PDB entry 3W57 | X-ray diffraction, 1.66 A resolution | chain A

[Chain A]
Protein: C2 domain protein
Source organism: Scophthalmus maximus
UniProtKB: E2FYL5 (E2FYL5_PSEMX); residues 21-129 here = UniProt positions 21-129
Chain sequence (131 residues; each row starts with the number of its first residue; numbers below 1 keep their minus sign (Met-1 is residue -1)):
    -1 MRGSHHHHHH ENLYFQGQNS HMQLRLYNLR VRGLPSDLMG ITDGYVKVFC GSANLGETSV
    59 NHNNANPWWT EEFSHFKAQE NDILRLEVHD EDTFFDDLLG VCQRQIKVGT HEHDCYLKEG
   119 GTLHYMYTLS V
Disordered / not traced: -1 to 18
Differences from the reference sequence: expression tag (-1 to 20)
Disulfides: Cys100-Cys113
Metal / ion sites: Ca2+ site 1: Asp35, Asp41, Asp88, Glu89, Asp90; Ca2+ site 2: Asp35, Asp88, Asp90, Asp95; Ca2+ site 3: Ile39, Asp41, Asn61

[In short]
Asp35, Asp41, Asp88, Glu89 and Asp90 coordinate Ca2+ site 1. Asp35, Asp88, Asp90 and Asp95 coordinate Ca2+
site 2.
Chain A is C2 domain protein (Scophthalmus maximus); the structure, Structure of a C2 domain, was determined
by X-ray diffraction (same publication as 3W56).
